PDB entry 1U7X | X-ray diffraction, 3.00 A resolution | chains A and B

Chain A (and B):
Name: Tyrosyl-tRNA synthetase
Source organism: Methanocaldococcus jannaschii
Notes: EC 6.1.1.1; chain B of this document is another copy of the same molecule, construct and numbering; everything in this record applies to it too
Reference sequence: Q57834 (SYY_METJA); numbering as in UniProt (aligned over 1-306)
Chain sequence (312 residues; row label = number of the first residue in the row):
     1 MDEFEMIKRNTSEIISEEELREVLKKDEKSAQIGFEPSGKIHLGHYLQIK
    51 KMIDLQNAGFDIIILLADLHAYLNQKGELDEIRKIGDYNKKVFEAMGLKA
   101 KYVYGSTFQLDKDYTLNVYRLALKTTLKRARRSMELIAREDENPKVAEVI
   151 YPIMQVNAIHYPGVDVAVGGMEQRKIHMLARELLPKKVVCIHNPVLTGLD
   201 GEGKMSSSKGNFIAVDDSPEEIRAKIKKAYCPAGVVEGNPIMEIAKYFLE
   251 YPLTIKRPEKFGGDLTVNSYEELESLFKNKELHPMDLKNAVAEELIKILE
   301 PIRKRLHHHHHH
Unresolved in the structure: 307-312
Sequence notes: engineered mutation Gln32 (Tyr in Q57834), Thr107 (Glu in Q57834), Ala158 (Asp in Q57834), Pro162 (Leu in Q57834); expression tag (307-312)
Metal / ion sites: K+: Asp2, Glu5
Swiss-Prot annotation at these positions:
  - region (Interaction with t-RNA): Lys228 to Cys231, His283 to Lys288
  - motif: Pro37 to His45 ('HIGH' region), Lys204 to Ser208 ('KMSKS' region)
  - binding site (L-tyrosine): Glu36, Gln173
  - binding site (ATP): Ser207
  - site: Asn143 (Interaction with t-RNA)
  - mutagenesis: Asp286 (D286A: Decreases the rate of aminoacylation more than 10-fold, without effect on tyrosyl adenylate synthesis ...), Lys288 (K288A: Decreases the rate of aminoacylation more than 200-fold, without effect on tyrosyl adenylate synthesis)
Reported in the primary citation:
  - conformationally variable residues (helix shift, order/disorder transition): Ser133 to Asn143, Tyr161, Glu202 to Lys209
  - catalytic residues: Lys204 (citing earlier work)
  - mutagenesis - Y32Q: decreased binding to tyrosine (proposed by the authors, not directly observed)
  - mutagenesis - D158A: increased binding to O-methyl tyrosine (proposed by the authors, not directly observed)
  - mutagenesis - E107T: unchanged binding to OMeTyr (proposed by the authors, not directly observed)
  - mutagenesis - Y32Q/E107T/D158A/L162P (100-fold): increased catalytic activity on OMeTyr (citing earlier work)

Interface between chain A and chain B:
Contacting residue pairs (50):
  Tyr72(A) with Leu116(B), hydrophobic; Arg120(B)
  Leu73(A) with Leu116(B), hydrophobic; Tyr119(B), hydrophobic; Arg120(B)
  Leu110(A) with Lys112(B); Tyr119(B), hydrophobic
  Asp111(A) with Lys112(B)
  Lys112(A) with Leu110(B); Asp111(B)
  Thr115(A) with Leu110(B); Thr115(B), hydrogen bond
  Arg120(A) with Tyr72(B), hydrogen bond; Leu73(B)
  Ala122(A) with Lys145(B); Val146(B); Ala147(B), hydrogen bond (backbone-backbone)
  Leu123(A) with Lys145(B); Ala147(B), hydrophobic
  Lys124(A) with Gln75(B)
  Thr125(A) with Lys145(B); Val146(B), hydrogen bond (backbone-backbone)
  Thr126(A) with Asn143(B); Pro144(B)
  Leu127(A) with Leu127(B), hydrophobic; Arg131(B); Pro144(B), hydrogen bond (backbone-backbone); Lys145(B); Val146(B)
  Asn143(A) with Lys128(B)
  Pro144(A) with Thr126(B); Leu127(B), hydrogen bond (backbone-backbone); Lys128(B), hydrogen bond (backbone-side chain)
  Lys145(A) with Ala122(B); Leu123(B); Thr125(B); Thr126(B); Leu127(B)
  Val146(A) with Ala122(B), hydrogen bond (backbone-backbone); Thr125(B), hydrogen bond (backbone-backbone); Leu127(B), hydrophobic; Ala130(B), hydrophobic; Val149(B)
  Ala147(A) with Ala122(B), hydrogen bond (backbone-backbone); Leu123(B), hydrophobic
  Val149(A) with Leu127(B), hydrophobic; Val146(B), hydrophobic
  Ile150(A) with Ala122(B), hydrophobic; Ile150(B), hydrophobic
  Met154(A) with Tyr119(B)
Other interface residues (no listed pair), chain A (27 interface residues in all): Asn74, Gln109, Leu116, Val118, Tyr119, Ala130
Other interface residues (no listed pair), chain B (31 interface residues in all): Leu69, Asn74, Gln109, Val118, Lys124, Met154

Summary:
27 residues of chain A face 31 of chain B across their interface; the contacts include 10 hydrogen bonds.
Polar pairs include Thr115(A)-Thr115(B), Arg120(A)-Tyr72(B) and Pro144(A)-Lys128(B). The paper reports the
catalytic residue Lys204(A); Y32Q of chain A reduces binding to tyrosine; 4 substitutions were tested in all.
Both chains are Tyrosyl-tRNA synthetase (Methanocaldococcus jannaschii). Entry 1U7X (crystal structure of a
mutant M. jannashii tyrosyl-tRNA synthetase specific for O-methyl-tyrosine) was determined by X-ray
diffraction, deposited together with 1U7D.
